Entry 4YFB (X-ray diffraction, 1.75 A resolution); this record covers chains B and C of the 6 polymer chains in the assembly.

Chain B:
Molecule: Protein related to penicillin acylase
Organism: Acidovorax sp. MR-S7
Notes: fragment: spacer peptide
UniProtKB: A0A0A1VBK6 (A0A0A1VBK6_9BURK); residues 1-27 here correspond to UniProt positions 207-233 (UniProt number = residue number + 206)
Chain sequence (27 residues; each row starts with the number of its first residue):
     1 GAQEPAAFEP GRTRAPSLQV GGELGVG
Disordered / not traced: 1-7, 23-27

Chain C:
Molecule: Protein related to penicillin acylase
Organism: Acidovorax sp. MR-S7
Notes: fragment: beta-chain
UniProtKB: A0A0A1VBK6 (A0A0A1VBK6_9BURK); residues 1-573 here correspond to UniProt positions 234-806 (UniProt number = residue number + 233)
Chain sequence (581 residues; each row starts with the number of its first residue):
     1 SNMYGFGTAA TGEGSGVLFG NPHWYWKGPD RFYQAQLTID GEANVSGVSF LGLPVIQIGF
    61 NDSVAWSHTV STARRFGFFQ LSLVQGEPTS YLRDGVPVKM KPATITVPSR NADGSVSDVT
   121 RTLYHSEFGP LVNLAGLNPA LAWSQGTAFA IRDINGENFR TLRTWMRWNQ AKSLDEFIAI
   181 QKEEASIPWV NTVAVGRGSA KAWYADIGAV PNVSPAQTAA CTTPFGMAVG QALPNVPFFD
   241 GSRSECDWLT DADSVQKGAV GVSRMPSLQR DDYVGNMNDS YWLANVHAPL TGYPAIFGPA
   301 GTSAQTLRTR MGHTMALERL AGTDGYAGNK ATSAVVREMV LGSRVFSAER FKDEVLDLIC
   361 TPAQWTVNGA AVDAAQACAV LAAWDNRGRK DSRGSHLWDE FWSRVPTASL FTVPFSAADP
   421 LNTPRGINAA AADALRQAMA TAIARVGQSG YALDAPRGEV LYATRGGTRL PLYGGCGAMG
   481 YFTITCSEND ITQGGYSMDG QPNASNSYMQ VVSFPASGVQ AHTFLTFSLS DDPASPHHGD
   541 YTKAYSAGQW LRVPFTEAEI TGNADYRTAT VKELEHHHHH H
Disordered / not traced: 576-581
Sequence notes: expression tag (574-581)
Disulfides: C221-C246, C360-C378, C476-C486
Ligand contacts: 2-phenylacetic acid (PAC): S1, P22, H23, W24, F32, F50, Q57, I58, H68, T69, V70, W165, W189, V190
What the authors report for this chain:
  - binding site for 2-phenylacetic acid: W24, F32, F50, Q57, I58, H68, V70, W165, W189, V190

How chain B and chain C interact:
Contacting residue pairs - 27 pairs, chain B then chain C:
  F8(B) - N138(C)
  F8(B) - A140(C)  hydrophobic
  F8(B) - F225(C)  hydrophobic
  F8(B) - A228(C)  hydrophobic
  F8(B) - V229(C)  hydrophobic
  E9(B) - N138(C)  hydrogen bond (backbone-side chain)
  R12(B) - N138(C)
  R12(B) - P139(C)
  T13(B) - L137(C)
  T13(B) - N138(C)  hydrogen bond
  T13(B) - A232(C)
  R14(B) - G136(C)
  R14(B) - L137(C)  hydrogen bond (backbone-backbone)
  A15(B) - A232(C)
  P16(B) - L137(C)
  P16(B) - L233(C)  hydrophobic
  L18(B) - R74(C)
  L18(B) - F76(C)  hydrophobic
  L18(B) - A232(C)
  Q19(B) - V70(C)
  Q19(B) - N278(C)
  V20(B) - W24(C)  hydrophobic
  V20(B) - V70(C)
  V20(B) - W189(C)  hydrophobic
  G21(B) - W24(C)
  G21(B) - Y25(C)
  G21(B) - A504(C)
Other interface residues (no listed pair), chain C (19 interface residues in all): P234

Overview:
The interface between chain B and chain C involves 11 residues on one side and 19 on the other, with 3
hydrogen bonds. Polar contacts include E9(B)-N138(C), T13(B)-N138(C) and R14(B)-L137(C). Bound to chain C:
2-phenylacetic acid. The paper reports a binding site for 2-phenylacetic acid at W24(C), F32(C) and F50(C)
among others.
Chain B is Protein related to penicillin acylase and chain C is Protein related to penicillin acylase, both
from Acidovorax sp. MR-S7; the structure, Structure of N-acylhomoserine lactone acylase MacQ in complex with
phenylacetic acid, was determined by X-ray diffraction, deposited together with 5C9I, 4YF9 and 4YFA.
